9FDA - chains H and B of the 15 polymer chains in the assembly; structure by electron microscopy, 2.00 A resolution.

== Chain H ==
Molecule: Small ribosomal subunit protein uS8
Organism: Escherichia coli
UniProt: P0A7W7 (RS8_ECOLI); numbering as in UniProt (aligned over 1-130)
Sequence (130 residues; row label = number of the first residue in the row):
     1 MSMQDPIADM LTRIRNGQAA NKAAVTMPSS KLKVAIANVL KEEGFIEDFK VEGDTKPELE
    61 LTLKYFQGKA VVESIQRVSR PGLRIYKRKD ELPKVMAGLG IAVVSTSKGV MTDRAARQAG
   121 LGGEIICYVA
Not modelled in the structure: 1

== Chain B ==
Molecule: 16S rRNA
Organism: Escherichia coli
Sequence (1542 nucleotides; row label = number of the first residue in the row):
     1 AAAUUGAAGA GUUUGAUCAU GGCUCAGAUU GAACGCUGGC GGCAGGCCUA ACACAUGCAA
    61 GUCGAACGGU AACAGGAAGA AGCUUGCUUC UUUGCUGACG AGUGGCGGAC GGGUGAGUAA
   121 UGUCUGGGAA ACUGCCUGAU GGAGGGGGAU AACUACUGGA AACGGUAGCU AAUACCGCAU
   181 AACGUCGCAA GACCAAAGAG GGGGACCUUC GGGCCUCUUG CCAUCGGAUG UGCCCAGAUG
   241 GGAUUAGCUA GUAGGUGGGG UAACGGCUCA CCUAGGCGAC GAUCCCUAGC UGGUCUGAGA
   301 GGAUGACCAG CCACACUGGA ACUGAGACAC GGUCCAGACU CCUACGGGAG GCAGCAGUGG
   361 GGAAUAUUGC ACAAUGGGCG CAAGCCUGAU GCAGCCAUGC CGCGUGUAUG AAGAAGCCCU
   421 UCGGGUUGUA AAGUACUUUC AGCGGGGAGG AAGGGAGUAA AGUUAAUACC UUUGCUCAUU
   481 GACGUUACCC GCAGAAGAAG CACCGGCUAA CUCCGUGCCA GCAGCCXCGG UAAUACGGAG
   541 GGUGCAAGCG UUAAUCGGAA UUACUGGGCG UAAAGCGCAC GCAGGCGGUU UGUUAAGUCA
   601 GAUGUGAAAU CCCCGGGCUC AACCUGGGAA CUGCAUCUGA UACUGGCAAG CUUGAGUCUC
   661 GUAGAGGGGG GUAGAAUUCC AGGUGUAGCG GUGAAAUGCG UAGAGAUCUG GAGGAAUACC
   721 GGUGGCGAAG GCGGCCCCCU GGACGAAGAC UGACGCUCAG GUGCGAAAGC GUGGGGAGCA
   781 AACAGGAUUA GAUACCCUGG UAGUCCACGC CGUAAACGAU GUCGACUUGG AGGUUGUGCC
   841 CUUGAGGCGU GGCUUCCGGA GCUAACGCGU UAAGUCGACC GCCUGGGGAG UACGGCCGCA
   901 AGGUUAAAAC UCAAAUGAAU UGACGGGGGC UUGUACACAC CGUGGACCAU GUCGUUUXAC
   961 ACCAUGCAAC GCGAAGAACC UUACCUGGUG UUGACAUCCA AAGAAGUUUU CAGAGAUGAG
  1021 ACUUAACCUU CGGGAACCGG GCGACAGUUA CUGCAUGGCU GUUGUGAGUU CAUGUUGUGA
  1081 ACUGUUGGGU GAAGUCCCGU AACAAGCGUA ACCCGUAUCC GGGGUAACCU GCGGUCCGGC
  1141 CUGGAACUCA AAGGAGACUG CCAGUGAUAA ACUGGAGGAA GGUGGGGAUG ACGUCAAGUC
  1201 AUCAUGGCCC UUACGACCAG GGCUACACAC GUGCUACAAU GGCGCAUACA AAGAGAAGCG
  1261 ACCUCGCGAG AGCAAGCGGA CCUCAUAAAG UGCGUCGUAG UCCGGAUUGG AGUCUGCAAC
  1321 UCGACUCCAU GAAGUCGGAA UCGCUAGUAA UCGUGGAUCA GAAUGCCACG GUGAAUACGU
  1381 UCCCGGGCCU UGUACACACC GCCCGUXACA CCAUGGGAGU GGGUUGCAAA AGAAGUAGGU
  1441 AGCUUAACCU UCGGGAGGGC GCUUACCACU UUGUGAUUCA UGACUGGGGU GAAGUCGUAA
  1501 CAAGGUAACC GUAGGGGAAC CUGCGGUUGG AUCACCUCCU UA
Not modelled in the structure: 80-90, 205-213, 842-844, 930-1389, 1535-1542
Modified positions: PSU (pseudouridine-5'-monophosphate) at position 516, G7M (N7-methyl-guanosine-5'-monophosphate) at position 527, 4OC (4n,o2'-methylcytidine-5'-monophosphate) at position 947, 5MC (5-methylcytidine-5'-monophosphate) at position 958, UR3 (3-methyluridine-5'-monophoshate) at position 1100, 2MG (2N-methylguanosine-5'-monophosphate) at position 1123, MA6 (6N-dimethyladenosine-5'-monophoshate) at position 1126, MA6 (6N-dimethyladenosine-5'-monophoshate) at position 1127, 4OC (4n,o2'-methylcytidine-5'-monophosphate) at position 1402, 5MC (5-methylcytidine-5'-monophosphate) at position 1407, UR3 (3-methyluridine-5'-monophoshate) at position 1498, 2MG (2N-methylguanosine-5'-monophosphate) at position 1516, MA6 (6N-dimethyladenosine-5'-monophoshate) at position 1518, MA6 (6N-dimethyladenosine-5'-monophoshate) at position 1519
Metal / ion sites: K+ site 1: G11, U12, G21, G22; Mg2+ site 1 near G21 (its only coordinating residue here); Mg2+ site 2: C48, G115; Mg2+ site 3: A59, U387; K+ site 2: U62, G104, G105; Mg2+ site 4 near G100 (its only coordinating residue here); K+ site 3: G107, G108, G326; Mg2+ site 5: A109, G331; K+ site 4: C110, G111; Mg2+ site 6 near G111 (its only coordinating residue here); K+ site 5: G115, G117, G289; Mg2+ site 7: A116, G117, G289; 29 more Mg2+ sites not listed; 15 more K+ sites not listed
Ligand contacts: edeine b (EDE): G693, U788, U789, A790, G791, A792, A794, C795, G926, UR3_1498, A1499, G1504, G1505, U1506
Reported in the primary citation:
  - binding site for edeine b: G693, C795, G926, UR3_1498, G1505, U1506

== Interface between chain H and chain B ==
Contacting residue pairs (69):
  Ser-2(H) / C756(B)  hydrogen bond to the sugar
  Ser-2(H) / C823(B)  hydrogen bond to the sugar
  Ser-2(H) / G824(B)  hydrogen bond to the sugar
  Ser-2(H) / G877(B)  hydrogen bond to the base
  Met-3(H) / G824(B)  sugar contact
  Met-3(H) / A825(B)  sugar contact
  Gln-4(H) / C586(B)  hydrogen bond to the sugar
  Gln-4(H) / G587(B)  sugar contact
  Gln-4(H) / G755(B)  base contact
  Gln-4(H) / C756(B)  hydrogen bond to the base
  Gln-4(H) / A878(B)  hydrogen bond to the sugar
  Asp-5(H) / G877(B)  sugar contact
  Pro-6(H) / G588(B)  phosphate contact
  Pro-6(H) / U589(B)  phosphate contact
  Ala-8(H) / C876(B)  sugar contact
  Ala-8(H) / G877(B)  sugar contact
  Asp-9(H) / A825(B)  hydrogen bond to the sugar
  Thr-12(H) / U875(B)  base contact
  Thr-12(H) / C876(B)  hydrogen bond to the sugar
  Arg-13(H) / A825(B)  hydrogen bond to the sugar
  Arg-13(H) / C826(B)  sugar contact
  Arg-15(H) / U875(B)  hydrogen bond to the sugar
  Arg-15(H) / C876(B)  hydrogen bond to the phosphate
  Asn-16(H) / C826(B)  hydrogen bond to the base
  Asn-16(H) / U827(B)  sugar contact
  Asn-16(H) / G874(B)  base contact
  Asn-16(H) / U875(B)  hydrogen bond to the sugar
  Ala-20(H) / U827(B)  phosphate contact
  Lys-22(H) / U828(B)  salt bridge to the phosphate
  Ser-30(H) / U589(B)  phosphate contact
  Ser-30(H) / U590(B)  phosphate contact
  Lys-31(H) / U590(B)  hydrogen bond to the phosphate
  Lys-31(H) / U591(B)  salt bridge to the phosphate
  Lys-31(H) / C643(B)  salt bridge to the phosphate
  Leu-32(H) / C643(B)  sugar contact
  Thr-55(H) / U652(B)  sugar contact
  Thr-55(H) / U653(B)  base contact
  Lys-56(H) / U652(B)  phosphate contact
  Lys-56(H) / U653(B)  salt bridge to the phosphate
  Arg-80(H) / A878(B)  salt bridge to the phosphate
  Pro-81(H) / C586(B)  phosphate contact
  Pro-81(H) / G587(B)  phosphate contact
  Pro-81(H) / A878(B)  phosphate contact
  Gly-82(H) / A878(B)  hydrogen bond to the phosphate
  Gly-82(H) / C879(B)  phosphate contact
  Arg-84(H) / G587(B)  salt bridge to the phosphate
  Arg-84(H) / U644(B)  sugar contact
  Tyr-86(H) / G597(B)  hydrogen bond to the base
  Tyr-86(H) / U598(B)  phosphate contact
  Lys-87(H) / C599(B)  sugar contact
  Arg-88(H) / C599(B)  phosphate contact
  Arg-88(H) / A600(B)  phosphate contact
  Arg-88(H) / G633(B)  salt bridge to the phosphate
  Lys-89(H) / A600(B)  hydrogen bond to the phosphate
  Lys-89(H) / G601(B)  salt bridge to the phosphate
  Ser-105(H) / A642(B)  hydrogen bond to the base
  Ser-105(H) / C643(B)  hydrogen bond to the sugar
  Thr-106(H) / A642(B)  base contact
  Ser-107(H) / A640(B)  hydrogen bond to the sugar
  Ser-107(H) / U641(B)  sugar contact
  Ser-107(H) / A642(B)  base contact
  Lys-108(H) / A640(B)  hydrogen bond to the phosphate
  Lys-108(H) / U641(B)  salt bridge to the phosphate
  Gly-109(H) / A642(B)  sugar contact
  Val-110(H) / A642(B)  sugar contact
  Gly-120(H) / A600(B)  sugar contact
  Gly-122(H) / C599(B)  hydrogen bond to the phosphate
  Gly-123(H) / C599(B)  sugar contact
  Glu-124(H) / C643(B)  hydrogen bond to the sugar
Other interface residues (no listed pair), chain H (40 interface residues in all): Ser-29, Lys-33, Arg-77, Leu-121
Other interface residues (no listed pair), chain B (36 interface residues in all): G585, U632, C651

== Summary ==
40 residues of chain H and 36 residues of chain B are in contact; the contacts include 24 hydrogen bonds and 9
salt bridges. Among the polar pairs are Ser-2(H)/G877(B), Gln-4(H)/C756(B) and Asn-16(H)/C826(B). Bound to
chain B: edeine b. The paper reports a binding site for edeine b at G693(B), C795(B) and G926(B) among others.
Chain H is Small ribosomal subunit protein uS8 and chain B is 16S rRNA, both from Escherichia coli; the
structure, Structure of E. coli 30S-IF1-IF3-mRNA-Edeine complex, was determined by electron microscopy,
deposited together with 9FCO, 9FIB and 9G06.
